7C4J - chains E and F of the 12 polymer chains in the assembly; structure by electron microscopy, 2.89 A resolution.

== Chain E ==
Name: SWI/SNF global transcription activator complex subunit SWP82
From: Saccharomyces cerevisiae S288C
UniProtKB: P43554 (SWP82_YEAST); residue numbers follow UniProt; this construct covers 1-623
Sequence (623 residues; each row starts with the number of its first residue):
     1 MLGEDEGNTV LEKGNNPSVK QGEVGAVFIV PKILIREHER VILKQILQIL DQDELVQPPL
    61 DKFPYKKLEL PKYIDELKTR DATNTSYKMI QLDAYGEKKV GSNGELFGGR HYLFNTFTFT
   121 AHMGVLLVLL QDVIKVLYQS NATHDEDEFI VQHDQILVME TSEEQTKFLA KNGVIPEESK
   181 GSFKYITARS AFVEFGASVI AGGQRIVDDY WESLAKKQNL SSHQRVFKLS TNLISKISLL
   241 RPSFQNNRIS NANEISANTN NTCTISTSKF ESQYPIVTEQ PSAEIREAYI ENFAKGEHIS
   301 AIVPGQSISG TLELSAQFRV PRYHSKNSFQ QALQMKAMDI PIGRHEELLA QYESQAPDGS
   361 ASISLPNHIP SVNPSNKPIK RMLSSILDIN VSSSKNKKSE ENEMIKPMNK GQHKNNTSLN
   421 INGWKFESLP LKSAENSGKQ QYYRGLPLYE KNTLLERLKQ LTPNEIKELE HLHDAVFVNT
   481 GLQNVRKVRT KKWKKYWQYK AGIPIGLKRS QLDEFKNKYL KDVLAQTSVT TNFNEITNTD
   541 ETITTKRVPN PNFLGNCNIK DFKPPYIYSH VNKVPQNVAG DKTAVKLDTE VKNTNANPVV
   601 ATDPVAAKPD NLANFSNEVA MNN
Disordered / not traced: 1-24, 61-105, 118-119, 132-183, 213-217, 245-274, 338-440, 526-545, 570-623

== Chain F ==
Name: SWI/SNF chromatin-remodeling complex subunit SNF5
From: Saccharomyces cerevisiae S288C
UniProtKB: P18480 (SNF5_YEAST); residues 1-905 here = UniProt positions 1-905
Sequence (905 residues; each row starts with the number of its first residue):
     1 MNNQPQGTNS VPNSIGNIFS NIGTPSFNMA QIPQQLYQSL TPQQLQMIQQ RHQQLLRSRL
    61 QQQQQQQQQT SPPPQTHQSP PPPPQQSQPI ANQSATSTPP PPPAPHNLHP QIGQVPLAPA
   121 PINLPPQIAQ LPLATQQQVL NKLRQQAIAK NNPQVVNAIT VAQQQVQRQI EQQKGQQTAQ
   181 TQLEQQRQLL VQQQQQQQLR NQIQRQQQQQ FRHHVQIQQQ QQKQQQQQQQ HQQQQQQQQQ
   241 QQQQQQQQQQ QQQQQQQQQQ QQQQQQQQGQ IPQSQQVPQV RSMSGQPPTN VQPTIGQLPQ
   301 LPKLNLPKYQ TIQYDPPETK LPYPTYWSDK KADTDTLLYE QIIQRDKINK YSLIRETNGY
   361 DPFSIYGFSN KEYISRLWHT LKYYQDLKNT RMKSITSTSQ KIPSASIWGN GYSGYGNGIT
   421 NTTTRVIPQV EVGNRKHYLE DKLKVYKQAM NETSEQLVPI RLEFDQDRDR FFLRDTLLWN
   481 KNDKLIKIED FVDDMLRDYR FEDATREQHI DTICQSIQEQ IQEFQGNPYI ELNQDRLGGD
   541 DLRIRIKLDI VVGQNQLIDQ FEWDISNSDN CPEEFAESMC QELELPGEFV TAIAHSIREQ
   601 VHMYHKSLAL LGYNFDGSAI EDDDIRSRML PTITLDDVYR PAAESKIFTP NLLQISAAEL
   661 ERLDKDKDRD TRRKRRQGRS NRRGMLALSG TSASNTSMNG VHNTVAAGNA SSLPPGEILL
   721 PDIADIPRTF RTPVPSTLMP GGVDVGPSVE SYELRNTTTY KSRPDRPKPV SPPCYIIDHI
   781 PGHSLLLSIK LPGKVNTKEE FAAAPNDTSS GTNAMLPSPE SLKTKLNSNI RAGVTIPSIP
   841 NPIANHTVTN SPNPTLQPVI PGGAASKSVP TPSLPIAPPV APHDSEATLL TNSNNGSSNN
   901 NTQNT
Disordered / not traced: 1-315, 667-720, 753-905
Swiss-Prot annotation at these positions:
  - modified residue: S818 (Phosphoserine)

== How chain E and chain F interact ==
Contacting residue pairs - 86 pairs, chain E then chain F:
  E279(E) with D744(F)
  R286(E) with D744(F), salt bridge; V745(F)
  E287(E) with V745(F)
  Y289(E) with P733(F)
  I290(E) with V745(F), hydrophobic
  F293(E) with F472(F); Y499(F); F501(F)
  A294(E) with R500(F); F501(F); E502(F); T505(F)
  K295(E) with E502(F); T505(F)
  G296(E) with Q466(F); R470(F); F472(F)
  E297(E) with Q466(F); F472(F)
  H298(E) with Q466(F); F472(F)
  I302(E) with E661(F)
  V303(E) with V743(F), hydrophobic
  P304(E) with Q554(F); L660(F), hydrophobic
  G305(E) with G553(F); G741(F); G742(F)
  Q306(E) with S736(F); T737(F); L738(F); M739(F), hydrogen bond (side chain-backbone); P740(F); G741(F), hydrogen bond (backbone-backbone); G742(F), hydrogen bond (side chain-backbone); D744(F)
  G310(E) with N555(F), hydrogen bond (backbone-side chain); Q654(F)
  T311(E) with L652(F); Q654(F)
  L312(E) with N651(F); L652(F), hydrogen bond (backbone-backbone)
  E313(E) with N651(F); L653(F)
  L314(E) with T649(F); P650(F); N651(F), hydrogen bond (backbone-side chain)
  S315(E) with K646(F); T649(F); N651(F)
  V320(E) with A642(F), hydrophobic
  E468(E) with Y639(F), hydrogen bond
  H471(E) with Y639(F); R640(F)
  R486(E) with E582(F), hydrogen bond (side chain-backbone); E584(F)
  R489(E) with L583(F); E584(F), hydrogen bond (side chain-backbone); L585(F)
  T490(E) with E584(F)
  W493(E) with E584(F); P586(F)
  Y496(E) with L738(F), hydrogen bond (side chain-backbone); M739(F); P740(F)
  K500(E) with T737(F); D744(F), salt bridge; V749(F)
  A501(E) with V749(F)
  D522(E) with E750(F); Y752(F), hydrogen bond
  R547(E) with Y752(F), hydrogen bond
  V548(E) with Y752(F)
  P549(E) with S751(F)
  N550(E) with S751(F), hydrogen bond (backbone-backbone); Y752(F)
  P551(E) with Y415(F), hydrogen bond (backbone-side chain)
  N552(E) with Y415(F); S751(F), hydrogen bond (backbone-side chain)
  F553(E) with S751(F)
  C557(E) with Y415(F)
  N558(E) with S413(F); G414(F); Y415(F)
  I559(E) with S413(F)
Interface residues without a listed pair, chain E (52 interface residues in all): T278, S300, S307, I308, S309, L482, W497, G502, V523
Interface residues without a listed pair, chain F (50 interface residues in all): F471, S645, A657, K665

== Overview ==
52 residues of chain E and 50 residues of chain F are in contact, with 15 hydrogen bonds and 2 salt bridges.
Polar pairs include R286(E)-D744(F), K500(E)-D744(F) and Q306(E)-M739(F).
Chain E is SWI/SNF global transcription activator complex subunit SWP82 and chain F is SWI/SNF
chromatin-remodeling complex subunit SNF5, both from Saccharomyces cerevisiae S288C; the structure, Cryo-EM
structure of the yeast Swi/Snf complex in a nucleosome free state, was determined by electron microscopy.
